PDB entry 7EJE | electron microscopy, 3.98 A resolution | chains A and B of the 5 polymer chains in the assembly

Chain A (and B):
Molecule: DNA repair protein RAD51 homolog 1
From: Homo sapiens
Notes: chain B of this document is another copy of the same molecule, construct and numbering; everything in this record applies to it too
Reference sequence: Q06609 (RAD51_HUMAN); numbering as in UniProt (aligned over 1-339)
Amino-acid sequence (339 residues; row label = number of the first residue in the row):
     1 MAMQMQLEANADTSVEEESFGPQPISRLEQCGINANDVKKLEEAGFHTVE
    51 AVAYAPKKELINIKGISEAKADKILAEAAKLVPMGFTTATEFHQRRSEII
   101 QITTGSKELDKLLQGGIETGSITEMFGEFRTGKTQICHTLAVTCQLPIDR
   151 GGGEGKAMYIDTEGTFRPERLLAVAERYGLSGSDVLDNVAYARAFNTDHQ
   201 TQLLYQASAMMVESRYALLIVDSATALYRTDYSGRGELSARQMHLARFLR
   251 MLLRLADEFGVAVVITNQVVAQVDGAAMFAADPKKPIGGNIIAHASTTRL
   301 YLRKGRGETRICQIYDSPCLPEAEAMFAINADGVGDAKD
Unresolved in the structure: 1-21, 278-281, 337-339
Construct notes: engineered mutation Gln-313 (Lys in Q06609)
Metal / ion sites: Mg2+: Asp-222 (together with AMP-PNP)
Small-molecule neighbours: AMP-PNP: Arg-130, Thr-131, Gly-132, Lys-133, Thr-134, Gln-135, Glu-163, Thr-165, Arg-170, Asp-222, Gln-268, Glu-308, Arg-310, Ile-329, Asn-330
What the authors report for this chain:
  - conformationally variable residues (order/disorder transition): Met-278 to Ala-281
  - self-association interface (contacts with another copy of this molecule); pairs are residue here / residue on that copy: Asp-274/Arg-235 (salt bridge) (from molecular simulation)

How chain A and chain B interact:
Residue-residue contacts (62; chain A residue first):
  Glu-128(A) with Lys-285(B), salt bridge; Asn-290(B); His-294(B), hydrogen bond (backbone-side chain)
  Phe-129(A) with Ala-293(B), hydrophobic
  Arg-130(A) with Tyr-315(B)
  Glu-163(A) with His-294(B)
  Gly-164(A) with Arg-96(B)
  Phe-166(A) with Phe-92(B)
  Arg-167(A) with Arg-96(B); Glu-118(B), salt bridge; Cys-319(B), hydrogen bond
  Pro-168(A) with Phe-92(B); His-93(B)
  Arg-170(A) with Pro-318(B), hydrogen bond (side chain-backbone); Cys-319(B)
  Leu-172(A) with His-93(B)
  Leu-186(A) with Ala-89(B); Thr-90(B), hydrogen bond (backbone-backbone)
  Asp-187(A) with Thr-90(B)
  Asn-188(A) with Ala-89(B)
  Val-189(A) with Thr-87(B); Thr-88(B); Ala-89(B), hydrogen bond (backbone-backbone)
  Ala-190(A) with Thr-87(B)
  Tyr-191(A) with Phe-86(B); Thr-87(B), hydrogen bond (backbone-side chain); Phe-92(B), hydrophobic
  Ala-192(A) with Phe-86(B), hydrophobic
  Arg-193(A) with Met-84(B); Asp-257(B), salt bridge
  Phe-195(A) with Tyr-54(B), hydrophobic; Met-84(B), hydrophobic; Arg-250(B), hydrogen bond (backbone-side chain); Asp-257(B)
  Asn-196(A) with Ala-53(B); Tyr-54(B); Ala-55(B), hydrogen bond (side chain-backbone); Pro-56(B)
  Asp-198(A) with Lys-57(B)
  His-199(A) with Met-84(B), hydrogen bond (side chain-backbone)
  Leu-203(A) with Met-84(B); Phe-86(B)
  Gln-206(A) with Gly-85(B); Phe-86(B)
  Ala-207(A) with Phe-86(B)
  Met-210(A) with Phe-86(B), hydrophobic
  Leu-227(A) with Arg-250(B)
  Arg-229(A) with Ile-291(B); His-294(B)
  Thr-230(A) with Ala-246(B); Arg-250(B), hydrogen bond
  Asp-231(A) with Lys-58(B), hydrogen bond (backbone-side chain); Arg-250(B), salt bridge
  Tyr-232(A) with Lys-58(B)
  Ser-233(A) with Met-243(B); Arg-247(B), hydrogen bond
  Gln-268(A) with His-294(B), hydrogen bond
  Val-269(A) with Asn-290(B); His-294(B)
  Ala-271(A) with Asn-290(B), hydrogen bond (backbone-side chain)
  Val-273(A) with Arg-235(B)
  Asp-274(A) with Arg-235(B), salt bridge
Also at the interface, not in a pair above, chain A (40 interface residues in all): Gly-127, Thr-165, Val-270
Also at the interface, not in a pair above, chain B (33 interface residues in all): Arg-299, Asp-316

In short:
40 residues of chain A and 33 residues of chain B are in contact; the contacts include 14 hydrogen bonds and 5
salt bridges. Polar pairs include Glu-128(A)/Lys-285(B), Arg-167(A)/Glu-118(B) and Arg-193(A)/Asp-257(B).
Chain A binds AMP-PNP. From the paper: conformational variability at Met-278(A); a self-association interface
involving Asp-274(A).
Chain A and chain B are both DNA repair protein RAD51 homolog 1 (Homo sapiens); the structure, human RAD51
post-synaptic complex, was determined by electron microscopy, deposited together with 7EJ6, 7EJ7 and 7EJC.
